Entry 6V3E (electron microscopy, 4.40 A resolution (low resolution: residue-level contacts below are approximate; hydrogen-bond / salt-bridge calls are withheld)); this record covers chains sN1 and t of the 20 polymer chains in the assembly.

# Chain sN1
Molecule: 16s Ribosomal RNA
Source organism: Acinetobacter baumannii
Sequence (1544 nucleotides; numbered 1 to 1544; the number before each row is that of its first residue):
     1 UUUAACUGAAGAGUUUGAUCAUGGCUCAGAUUGAACGCUGGCGGCAGGCU
    51 UAACACAUGCAAGUCGAGCGGGGGAAGGUAGCUUGCUACCGGACCUAGCG
   101 GCGGACGGGUGAGUAAUGCUUAGGAAUCUGCCUAUUAGUGGGGGACAACA
   151 UCUCGAAAGGGAUGCUAAUACCGCAUACGUCCUACGGGAGAAAGCAGGGG
   201 AUCUUCGGACCUUGCGCUAAUAGAUGAGCCUAAGUCGGAUUAGCUAGUUG
   251 GUGGGGUAAAGGCCUACCAAGGCGACGAUCUGUAGCGGGUCUGAGAGGAU
   301 GAUCCGCCACACUGGGACUGAGACACGGCCCAGACUCCUACGGGAGGCAG
   351 CAGUGGGGAAUAUUGGACAAUGGGGGGAACCCUGAUCCAGCCAUGCCGCG
   401 UGUGUGAAGAAGGCCUUAUGGUUGUAAAGCACUUUAAGCGAGGAGGAGGC
   451 UACUCUAGUUAAUACCUAGGGAUAGUGGACGUUACUCGCAGAAUAAGCAC
   501 CGGCUAACUCUGUGCCAGCAGCCGCGGUAAUACAGAGGGUGCGAGCGUUA
   551 AUCGGAUUUACUGGGCGUAAAGCGUGCGUAGGCGGCUUAUUAAGUCGGAU
   601 GUGAAAUCCCCGAGCUUAACUUGGGAAUUGCAUUCGAUACUGGUGAGCUA
   651 GAGUAUGGGAGAGGAUGGUAGAAUUCCAGGUGUAGCGGUGAAAUGCGUAG
   701 AGAUCUGGAGGAAUACCGAUGGCGAAGGCAGCCAUCUGGCCUAAUACUGA
   751 CGCUGAGGUACGAAAGCAUGGGGAGCAAACAGGAUUAGAUACCCUGGUAG
   801 UCCAUGCCGUAAACGAUGUCUACUAGCCGUUGGGGCCUUUGAGGCUUUAG
   851 UGGCGCAGCUAACGCGAUAAGUAGACCGCCUGGGGAGUACGGUCGCAAGA
   901 CUAAAACUCAAAUGAAUUGACGGGGGCCCGCACAAGCGGUGGAGCAUGUG
   951 GUUUAAUUCGAUGXAACGCGAAGAACCUUACCUGGCCUUGACAUACUAGA
  1001 AACUUUCCAGAGAUGGAUUGGUGCCUUCGGGAAUCUAGAUACAGGUGCUG
  1051 CAUGGCUGUCGUCAGCUCGUGUCGUGAGAUGUUGGGUUAAGUCCCGCAAC
  1101 GAGCGCAACCCUUUUCCUUACUUGCCAGCAUUUCGGAUGGGAACUUUAAG
  1151 GAUACUGCCAGUGACAAACUGGAGGAAGGCGGGGACGACGUCAAGUCAUC
  1201 AUGGCCCUUACGGCCAGGGCUACACACGUGCUACAAUGGUCGGUACAAAG
  1251 GGUUGCUACACAGCGAUGUGAUGCUAAUCUCAAAAAGCCGAUCGUAGUCC
  1301 GGAUUGGAGUCUGCAACUCGACUCCAUGAAGUCGGAAUCGCUAGUAAUCG
  1351 CGGAUCAGAAUGCCGCGGUGAAUACGUUCCCGGGCCUUGUACACACCGCC
  1401 CGUCACACCAUGGGAGUUUGUUGCACCAGAAGUAGCUAGCCUAACUGCAA
  1451 AGAGGGCGGUUACCACGGUGUGGCCGAUGACUGGGGUGAAGUCGUAACAA
  1501 GGUAGCCGUAGGGGAACCUGCGGCUGGAUCACCUCCUUAACGAA
Disordered / not traced: 1-2, 1531-1544
Modified residues: PSU (pseudouridine-5'-monophosphate) at position 513, 7MG (7N-methyl-8-hydroguanosine-5'-monophosphate) at position 524, 2MG (2N-methylguanosine-5'-monophosphate) at position 963, 5MC (5-methylcytidine-5'-monophosphate) at position 964, 2MG (2N-methylguanosine-5'-monophosphate) at position 1204, 4OC (4n,o2'-methylcytidine-5'-monophosphate) at position 1399, UR3 (3-methyluridine-5'-monophoshate) at position 1495, MA6 (6N-dimethyladenosine-5'-monophoshate) at position 1515, MA6 (6N-dimethyladenosine-5'-monophoshate) at position 1516
Glycans and other covalent adducts: covalent link PSU_513-A530

# Chain t
Name: 30S ribosomal protein S20
Source organism: Acinetobacter baumannii (strain AB0057)
UniProtKB: B7I5N9 (RS20_ACIB5); residue numbers follow UniProt; this construct covers 1-88
Amino-acid sequence (88 residues; each row starts with the number of its first residue):
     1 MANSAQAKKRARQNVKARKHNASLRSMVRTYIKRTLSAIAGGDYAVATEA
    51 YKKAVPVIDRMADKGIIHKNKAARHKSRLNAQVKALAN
Disordered / not traced: 1-2, 88

# Interface between chain sN1 and chain t
Pairs across the interface (67; chain sN1 residue first):
  G63(sN1) with Gln6(t)
  C99(sN1) with Lys9(t); Arg12(t)
  G100(sN1) with Lys9(t); Gln13(t); Lys16(t)
  G101(sN1) with Gln13(t)
  C102(sN1) with Gln6(t); Arg10(t)
  G103(sN1) with Gln6(t); Arg10(t)
  G104(sN1) with Arg10(t)
  C171(sN1) with His20(t)
  C172(sN1) with His20(t); Lys64(t)
  G173(sN1) with Arg60(t); Met61(t); Lys64(t)
  C181(sN1) with Ala73(t); Lys76(t)
  C182(sN1) with Tyr51(t); Ala73(t); Lys76(t); Ser77(t)
  U183(sN1) with Ser77(t); Asn80(t)
  A184(sN1) with Tyr44(t); Asn80(t); Val83(t); Lys84(t)
  G188(sN1) with Lys76(t)
  A189(sN1) with Pro56(t); Asp59(t)
  G190(sN1) with Asp59(t); Asp63(t)
  A191(sN1) with Asp63(t)
  A219(sN1) with Asp63(t); Lys69(t)
  A220(sN1) with Lys69(t)
  G255(sN1) with Arg78(t); Gln82(t)
  G256(sN1) with His75(t); Arg78(t)
  U257(sN1) with Lys71(t); Arg74(t)
  A258(sN1) with His68(t)
  A259(sN1) with Arg74(t)
  A317(sN1) with Arg18(t)
  C318(sN1) with Asn14(t); Arg18(t)
  U319(sN1) with Asn14(t); Ala17(t); Arg18(t); Asn21(t); Arg25(t)
  G327(sN1) with Asn3(t)
  G328(sN1) with Asn3(t); Ala7(t)
  U1433(sN1) with Arg18(t)
  G1435(sN1) with Arg29(t)
  A1453(sN1) with Arg34(t)
  G1454(sN1) with Thr30(t); Arg34(t)
  G1455(sN1) with Ser26(t); Met27(t); Thr30(t)
  G1456(sN1) with Lys19(t)
Other interface residues (no listed pair), chain sN1 (45 interface residues in all): U64, C128, C174, G254, G320, A325, G1432, C1436, A1444
Other interface residues (no listed pair), chain t (46 interface residues in all): Ser4, Ser23, Lys33, Asn70, Ala87

# Summary
45 residues of chain sN1 face 46 of chain t across their interface.
Chain sN1 is 16s Ribosomal RNA (Acinetobacter baumannii) and chain t is 30S ribosomal protein S20
(Acinetobacter baumannii (strain AB0057)); the structure, Cryo-EM structure of the Acinetobacter baumannii
Ribosome: 30S subunit, was determined by electron microscopy.
